Entry 8FO5 (X-ray diffraction, 1.89 A resolution); this record covers chains A and B.

Chain A (and B):
Protein: H9 immunoglobulin light chain
Organism: Homo sapiens
Notes: chain B of this document is another copy of the same molecule, construct and numbering; everything in this record applies to it too
Sequence (216 residues; row label = number of the first residue in the row):
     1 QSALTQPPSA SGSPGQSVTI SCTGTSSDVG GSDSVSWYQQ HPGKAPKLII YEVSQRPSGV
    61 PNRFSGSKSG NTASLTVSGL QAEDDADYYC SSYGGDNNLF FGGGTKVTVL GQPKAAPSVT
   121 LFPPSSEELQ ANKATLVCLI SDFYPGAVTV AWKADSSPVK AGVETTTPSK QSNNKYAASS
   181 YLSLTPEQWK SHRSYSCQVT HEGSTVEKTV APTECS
Disulfides: Cys-22/Cys-90, Cys-138/Cys-197
Small-molecule neighbours: Y4U (1-[1-(benzenesulfonyl)-1H-pyrrol-3-yl]ethan-1-one): Tyr-38, Gln-40, Pro-46, Tyr-89, Phe-101, Gly-102

How chain A and chain B interact:
Contacting residue pairs (62):
  Tyr-38(A) with Leu-99(B), hydrophobic
  Gln-40(A) with Gln-40(B), hydrogen bond; Tyr-89(B)
  Gly-43(A) with Tyr-89(B)
  Lys-44(A) with Tyr-89(B), hydrogen bond (backbone-side chain)
  Ala-45(A) with Tyr-89(B), hydrophobic; Gly-102(B)
  Pro-46(A) with Phe-101(B)
  Leu-48(A) with Asn-97(B)
  Tyr-51(A) with Asn-97(B)
  Glu-52(A) with Asn-97(B)
  Tyr-89(A) with Gln-40(B); Ala-45(B); Pro-46(B)
  Leu-99(A) with Tyr-93(B)
  Thr-120(A) with Ser-125(B); Glu-128(B)
  Leu-121(A) with Ser-125(B)
  Phe-122(A) with Phe-122(B), hydrophobic; Pro-123(B); Glu-128(B); Thr-135(B); Val-137(B), hydrophobic
  Pro-123(A) with Phe-122(B)
  Ser-125(A) with Thr-120(B); Leu-121(B)
  Glu-127(A) with Lys-208(B), salt bridge
  Glu-128(A) with Thr-120(B); Phe-122(B)
  Thr-135(A) with Phe-122(B); Leu-139(B)
  Val-137(A) with Phe-122(B), hydrophobic; Val-137(B), hydrophobic; Leu-139(B), hydrophobic
  Leu-139(A) with Thr-135(B); Tyr-181(B), hydrophobic
  Ser-141(A) with Tyr-181(B)
  Glu-164(A) with Gln-171(B), hydrogen bond; Ser-172(B), hydrogen bond
  Thr-165(A) with Gln-171(B), hydrogen bond (backbone-side chain)
  Thr-166(A) with Ser-169(B); Gln-171(B); Ala-177(B)
  Thr-167(A) with Ser-169(B), hydrogen bond (backbone-side chain)
  Ser-169(A) with Thr-166(B); Thr-167(B), hydrogen bond (side chain-backbone)
  Gln-171(A) with Glu-164(B), hydrogen bond; Thr-165(B), hydrogen bond (side chain-backbone); Thr-166(B); Tyr-181(B)
  Ser-172(A) with Glu-164(B), hydrogen bond
  Ala-177(A) with Thr-166(B); Tyr-181(B)
  Ser-179(A) with Ser-179(B), hydrogen bond
  Tyr-181(A) with Leu-139(B), hydrophobic; Ser-141(B); Gln-171(B); Ala-177(B)
  Lys-208(A) with Glu-127(B), salt bridge
  Cys-215(A) with Cys-215(B), disulfide
  Ser-216(A) with Thr-213(B); Cys-215(B), hydrogen bond (backbone-side chain)
Interface residues without a listed pair, chain A (42 interface residues in all): Lys-47, Ser-58, Gly-103, Ser-118, Pro-124, Ala-178, Thr-209
Interface residues without a listed pair, chain B (40 interface residues in all): Gln-1, Lys-44, Gly-103, Pro-124, Lys-133, Asn-173, Ala-178
Cross-chain cystine bridges: Cys-215(A)/Cys-215(B)

Overview:
The interface between chain A and chain B involves 42 residues on one side and 40 on the other, with 1
disulfide bond, 12 hydrogen bonds and 2 salt bridges. Among the polar pairs are Glu-127(A)/Lys-208(B),
Gln-40(A)/Gln-40(B) and Lys-44(A)/Tyr-89(B). Bound to chain A: compound Y4U.
Both chains are H9 immunoglobulin light chain (Homo sapiens). Entry 8FO5 (Structure of full-length
amyloidogenic immunoglobulin light chain H9 in complex with 1-(1-(phenylsulfonyl)-1H-pyrrol-3-yl)ethan-1-one)
was determined by X-ray diffraction together with 8FO3 and 8FO4 from the same study.
